PDB entry 7NFY | electron microscopy, 3.90 A resolution | chains A and B of the 7 polymer chains in the assembly

== Chain A (and B) ==
Molecule: Lon protease homolog, mitochondrial
Source organism: Homo sapiens
Notes: EC 3.4.21.53; chain B of this document is another copy of the same molecule, construct and numbering; everything in this record applies to it too
UniProtKB: P36776 (LONM_HUMAN); residue numbers follow UniProt; this construct covers 115-959
Chain sequence (853 residues; numbered 107 to 959; the number before each row is that of its first residue):
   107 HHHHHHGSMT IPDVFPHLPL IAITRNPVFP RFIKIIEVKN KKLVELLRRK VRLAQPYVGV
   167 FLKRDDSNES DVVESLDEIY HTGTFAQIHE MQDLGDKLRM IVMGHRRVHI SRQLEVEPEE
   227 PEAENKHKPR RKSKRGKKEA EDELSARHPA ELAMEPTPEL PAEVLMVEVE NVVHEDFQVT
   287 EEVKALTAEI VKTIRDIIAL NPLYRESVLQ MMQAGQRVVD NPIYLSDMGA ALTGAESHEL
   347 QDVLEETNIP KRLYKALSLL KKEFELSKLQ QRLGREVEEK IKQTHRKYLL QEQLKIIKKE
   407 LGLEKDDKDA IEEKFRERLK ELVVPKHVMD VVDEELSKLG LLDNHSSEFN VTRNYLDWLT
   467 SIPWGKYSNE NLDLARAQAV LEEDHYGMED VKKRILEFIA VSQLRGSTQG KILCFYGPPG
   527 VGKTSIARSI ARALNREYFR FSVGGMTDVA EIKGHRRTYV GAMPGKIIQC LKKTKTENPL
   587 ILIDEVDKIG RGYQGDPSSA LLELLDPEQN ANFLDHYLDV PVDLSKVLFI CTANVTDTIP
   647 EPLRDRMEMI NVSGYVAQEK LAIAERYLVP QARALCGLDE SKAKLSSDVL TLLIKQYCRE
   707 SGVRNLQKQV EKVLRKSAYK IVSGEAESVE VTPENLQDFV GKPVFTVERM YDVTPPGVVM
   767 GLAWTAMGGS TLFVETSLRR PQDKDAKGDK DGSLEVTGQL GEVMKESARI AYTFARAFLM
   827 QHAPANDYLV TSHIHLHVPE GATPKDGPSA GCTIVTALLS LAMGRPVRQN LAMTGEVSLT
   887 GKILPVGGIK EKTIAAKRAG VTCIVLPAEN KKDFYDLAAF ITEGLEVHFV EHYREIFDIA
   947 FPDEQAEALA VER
Not modelled in the structure: 107-122, 222-271, 949-959
Sequence notes: expression tag (107-114)
Metal / ion sites: Mg2+: Thr530 (together with ATP-gamma-S)
Small-molecule neighbours: ATP-gamma-S (AGS; phosphothiophosphoric acid-adenylate ester): Asp490, His491, Tyr492, Met494, Pro524, Pro525, Gly526, Val527, Gly528, Lys529, Thr530, Ser531, Tyr661, Ile669, Tyr673, Arg710, Gln713
Reported in the primary citation:
  - Mg2+ coordination: Thr530
  - binding site for ATP-gamma-S: Arg652
  - mutagenesis - K529R, E591Q, T803V, E812A, S855A: abolished catalytic activity (proteolytic activity)
  - mutagenesis - S855A: unchanged catalytic activity (ATPase activity)
  - catalytic residues: Thr803, His841, His843, Ser855
  - catalytic residues: Glu801, Arg815, Lys898 (proposed by the authors, not directly observed)
  - mutagenesis - T803V: decreased catalytic activity on ATPase
  - mutagenesis - H841F, H843F: abolished catalytic activity on proteolytically
  - mutagenesis - E801A: decreased catalytic activity (protease activity)
  - mutagenesis - E801A, E812A: decreased catalytic activity (ATPase activity)
  - binding site for ATP-gamma-S: Gly526, Val527, Gly528, Thr530 (proposed by the authors, not directly observed)
  - mutagenesis - K529R, E591Q: abolished catalytic activity on ATPase

== Chain A / chain B interface ==
Contacting residue pairs (68; chain A residue first):
  Leu396(A) with Glu406(B)
  Leu400(A) with Ile403(B); Glu410(B)
  Ile403(A) with Ile402(B), hydrophobic; Ile403(B), hydrophobic
  Lys404(A) with Ile403(B)
  Leu407(A) with Leu396(B), hydrophobic; Gln399(B)
  Asn456(A) with Lys444(B); Leu448(B)
  Arg459(A) with Leu447(B)
  Arg546(A) with Gln615(B)
  Ser548(A) with Glu609(B), hydrogen bond
  Gly550(A) with Ser605(B), hydrogen bond (backbone-side chain)
  Gly551(A) with Gly601(B); Ser605(B), hydrogen bond (backbone-side chain)
  Met552(A) with His622(B)
  Thr553(A) with Gln600(B); Gly601(B)
  Asp554(A) with Tyr565(B), hydrogen bond
  Glu557(A) with Arg562(B), salt bridge; His622(B)
  His561(A) with Thr564(B); Tyr565(B)
  Val566(A) with Glu454(B); Thr564(B)
  Gly567(A) with Thr564(B)
  Ala568(A) with Thr564(B)
  Met569(A) with Arg562(B); Arg563(B)
  Pro570(A) with Arg562(B), hydrogen bond (backbone-side chain)
  Gln575(A) with Arg562(B)
  Glu591(A) with Leu608(B)
  Lys594(A) with Ser605(B)
  Gly596(A) with Gln600(B)
  Arg597(A) with Gln600(B)
  Gly598(A) with Gln600(B), hydrogen bond (backbone-side chain)
  Tyr599(A) with Tyr599(B), hydrophobic; Gln600(B), hydrogen bond (backbone-side chain)
  Gly601(A) with Gln600(B)
  Asn640(A) with Glu647(B)
  Ala680(A) with Arg511(B)
  Leu681(A) with Arg511(B), hydrogen bond (backbone-side chain); Gln515(B)
  Cys682(A) with Leu510(B); Arg511(B)
  Gly683(A) with Arg511(B)
  Arg710(A) with Asp651(B), salt bridge; Arg652(B)
  Lys714(A) with Asp651(B), hydrogen bond (side chain-backbone)
  Glu717(A) with Lys517(B), salt bridge
  Arg721(A) with Arg500(B); Glu503(B), salt bridge
  Lys722(A) with Glu503(B), salt bridge
  Tyr725(A) with Ala506(B), hydrophobic
  Val728(A) with Gln509(B); Leu510(B), hydrophobic
  Ser729(A) with Leu480(B)
  Arg785(A) with Glu812(B), salt bridge; Ile816(B)
  Arg786(A) with Glu812(B), salt bridge; Ile816(B)
  Pro787(A) with Arg815(B), hydrogen bond (backbone-side chain); Ile816(B); Thr819(B); Leu885(B)
  Asp789(A) with Arg815(B), hydrogen bond (backbone-side chain)
  Lys790(A) with Arg815(B)
Other interface residues (no listed pair), chain A (53 interface residues in all): Pro525, Gly526, Lys572, Asp602, Leu684, Ala724
Other interface residues (no listed pair), chain B (46 interface residues in all): Val457, Leu502, Val507, Asp625, Pro648, Met653, Glu654

== In short ==
53 residues of chain A and 46 residues of chain B are in contact; the contacts include 11 hydrogen bonds and 7
salt bridges. Polar pairs include Glu557(A)-Arg562(B), Arg710(A)-Asp651(B) and Glu717(A)-Lys517(B). The paper
reports catalytic residues Thr803(A), His841(A) and His843(A) among others; K529R, E591Q and T803V of chain A,
among others, abolish catalytic activity (proteolytic activity); 8 substitutions were tested in all.
Both chains are Lon protease homolog, mitochondrial (Homo sapiens). Entry 7NFY (P1a-state of wild type human
mitochondrial LONP1 protease with bound substrate protein and ATPgS) was determined by electron microscopy
(same publication as 7NG4, 7NG5, 7NGC and 7NGF).
